8Q36 - chains FFF and III of the 11 polymer chains in the assembly; structure by X-ray diffraction, 2.60 A resolution.

# Chain FFF
Name: Histone H4
Source organism: Homo sapiens
UniProtKB: P62805 (H4_HUMAN); residues 16-102 here correspond to UniProt positions 17-103 (UniProt number = residue number + 1)
Amino-acid sequence (87 residues; row label = number of the first residue in the row):
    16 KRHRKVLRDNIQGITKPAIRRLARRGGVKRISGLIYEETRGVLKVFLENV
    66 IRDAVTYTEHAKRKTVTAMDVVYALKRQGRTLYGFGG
Curated features (UniProtKB/Swiss-Prot):
  - DNA-binding region: Lys16 to Lys20
  - modified residue: Lys16 (N6-(2-hydroxyisobutyryl)lysine), Lys20 (N6,N6,N6-trimethyllysine), Lys31 (N6-(2-hydroxyisobutyryl)lysine), Lys44 (N6-(2-hydroxyisobutyryl)lysine), Ser47 (Phosphoserine), Tyr51 (Phosphotyrosine), Lys59 (N6-(2-hydroxyisobutyryl)lysine), Lys77 (N6-(2-hydroxyisobutyryl)lysine), Lys79 (N6-(2-hydroxyisobutyryl)lysine), Thr80 (Phosphothreonine), Tyr88 (Phosphotyrosine), Lys91 (N6-(2-hydroxyisobutyryl)lysine)
  - cross-link (Glycyl lysine isopeptide (Lys-Gly)): Lys20 (interchain with G-Cter in SUMO2), Lys31 (interchain with G-Cter in SUMO2), Lys59 (interchain with G-Cter in SUMO2), Lys79 (interchain with G-Cter in SUMO2), Lys91 (interchain with G-Cter in SUMO2)

# Chain III
Molecule: 145-nt DNA strand
Source organism: Homo sapiens
Sequence (145 nucleotides; row label = number of the first residue in the row; numbers below 1 keep their minus sign (DA-72 is residue -72)):
   -72 ATCAATATCCACCTGCAGATACTACCAAAAGTGTATTTGGAAACTGCTCC
   -22 ATCAAAAGGCATGTTCAGCTGAATCAGCTGAACATGCCTTTTGATGGAGC
    28 AGTTTCCAAATACACTTTTGGTAGTATCTGCAGGTGGATATTGAT

# Interface between chain FFF and chain III
Pairs across the interface (12):
  Arg35(FFF) with DA8(III), salt bridge to the phosphate
  Arg45(FFF) with DT6(III), base contact; DG7(III), hydrogen bond to the sugar; DA8(III), phosphate contact
  Ile46(FFF) with DG7(III), sugar contact; DA8(III), hydrogen bond to the phosphate
  Ser47(FFF) with DG7(III), phosphate contact
  Gly48(FFF) with DG7(III), hydrogen bond to the phosphate
  Arg78(FFF) with DA28(III), sugar contact
  Lys79(FFF) with DC27(III), salt bridge to the phosphate; DA28(III), hydrogen bond to the phosphate
  Thr80(FFF) with DA28(III), hydrogen bond to the phosphate
Interface residues without a listed pair, chain FFF (10 interface residues in all): Arg39, Lys44
Interface residues without a listed pair, chain III (7 interface residues in all): DA9, DG29

# Overview
10 residues of chain FFF face 7 of chain III across their interface, with 5 hydrogen bonds and 2 salt bridges.
Polar pairs include Arg45(FFF)-DG7(III), Ile46(FFF)-DA8(III) and Gly48(FFF)-DG7(III). From UniProt: a
DNA-binding region on chain FFF.
Here chain FFF is Histone H4 and chain III is a 145-nt DNA strand, both from Homo sapiens. Entry 8Q36
(Structure of Nucleosome Core with a Bound Metallopeptide Conjugate (Foamy Virus GAG Peptide-Au[I] Compound))
was determined by X-ray diffraction together with 8Q3E, 8Q3M and 8Q3X from the same study.
